7KNI - chains C and E of the 6 polymer chains in the assembly; structure by electron microscopy, 3.91 A resolution.

== Chain C ==
Protein: Spike glycoprotein
Organism: Severe acute respiratory syndrome coronavirus 2
UniProt: P0DTC2 (SPIKE_SARS2); residue numbers follow UniProt; this construct covers 1-1208
Chain sequence (1288 residues; numbered 1 to 1288; the number before each row is that of its first residue):
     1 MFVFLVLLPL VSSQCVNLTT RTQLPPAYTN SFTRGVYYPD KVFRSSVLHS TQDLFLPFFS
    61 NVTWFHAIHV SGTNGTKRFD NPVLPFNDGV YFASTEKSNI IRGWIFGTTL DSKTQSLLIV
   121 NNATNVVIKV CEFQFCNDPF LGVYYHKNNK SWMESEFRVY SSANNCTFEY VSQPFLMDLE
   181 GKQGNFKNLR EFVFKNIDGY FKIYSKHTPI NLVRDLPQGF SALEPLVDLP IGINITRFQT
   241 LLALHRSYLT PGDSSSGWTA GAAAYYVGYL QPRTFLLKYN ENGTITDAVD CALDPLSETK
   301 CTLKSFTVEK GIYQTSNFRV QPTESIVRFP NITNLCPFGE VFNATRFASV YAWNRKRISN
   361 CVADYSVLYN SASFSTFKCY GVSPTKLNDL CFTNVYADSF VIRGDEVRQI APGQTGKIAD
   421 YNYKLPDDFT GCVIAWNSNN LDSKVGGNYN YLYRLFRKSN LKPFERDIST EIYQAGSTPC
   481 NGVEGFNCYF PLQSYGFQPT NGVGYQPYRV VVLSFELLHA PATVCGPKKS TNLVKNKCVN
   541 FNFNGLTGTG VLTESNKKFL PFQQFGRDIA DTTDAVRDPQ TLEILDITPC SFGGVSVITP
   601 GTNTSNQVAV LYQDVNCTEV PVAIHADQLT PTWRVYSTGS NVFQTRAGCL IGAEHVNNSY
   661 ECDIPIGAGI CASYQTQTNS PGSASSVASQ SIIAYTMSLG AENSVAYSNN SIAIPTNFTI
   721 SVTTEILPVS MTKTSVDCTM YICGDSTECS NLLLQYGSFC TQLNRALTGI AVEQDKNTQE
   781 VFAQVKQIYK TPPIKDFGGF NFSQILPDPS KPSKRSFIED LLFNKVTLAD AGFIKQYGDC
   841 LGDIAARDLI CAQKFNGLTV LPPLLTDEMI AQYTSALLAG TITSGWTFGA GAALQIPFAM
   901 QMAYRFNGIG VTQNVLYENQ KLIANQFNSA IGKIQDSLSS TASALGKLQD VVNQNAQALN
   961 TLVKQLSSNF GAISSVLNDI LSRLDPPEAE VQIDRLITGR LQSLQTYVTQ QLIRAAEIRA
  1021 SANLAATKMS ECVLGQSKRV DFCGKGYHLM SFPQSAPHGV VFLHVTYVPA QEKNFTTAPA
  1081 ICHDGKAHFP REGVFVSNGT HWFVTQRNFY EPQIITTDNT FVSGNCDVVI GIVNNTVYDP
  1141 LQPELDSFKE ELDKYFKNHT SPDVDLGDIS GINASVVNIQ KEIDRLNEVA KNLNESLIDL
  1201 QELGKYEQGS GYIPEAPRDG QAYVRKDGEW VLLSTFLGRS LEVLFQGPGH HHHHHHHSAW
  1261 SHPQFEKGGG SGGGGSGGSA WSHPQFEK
Unresolved in the structure: 1-25, 67-78, 142-152, 178-185, 247-260, 627-639, 677-689, 829-851, 1150-1288
Sequence notes: engineered mutation Gly682 (Arg in P0DTC2), Ser683 (Arg in P0DTC2), Ser685 (Arg in P0DTC2), Pro986 (Lys in P0DTC2), Pro987 (Val in P0DTC2); expression tag (1209-1288)
Cystine bridges: Cys131-Cys166, Cys291-Cys301, Cys336-Cys361, Cys379-Cys432, Cys391-Cys525, Cys480-Cys488, Cys538-Cys590, Cys617-Cys649, Cys662-Cys671, Cys738-Cys760, Cys743-Cys749, Cys1032-Cys1043, Cys1082-Cys1126
Glycans and other covalent adducts: N-acetylglucosamine (NAG) linked to Asn61, Asn165, Asn234, Asn282, Asn331, Asn343, Asn603, Asn616, Asn657, Asn709, Asn717, Asn801, Asn1074, Asn1098, Asn1134
Curated features (UniProtKB/Swiss-Prot):
  - region: Asn280 to Cys301 (Putative superantigen), Arg403 to Asp405 (Integrin-binding motif), Asn448 to Phe456 (Immunodominant HLA epitope recognized by the CD8+), Pro681, Ala684 (Putative superantigen), Ser816 to Tyr837 (Fusion peptide 1), Lys835 to Phe855 (Fusion peptide 2), Asp1163 to Glu1202 (Heptad repeat 2)
  - site: Arg815, Ser816 (Cleavage)
  - glycosylation: Asn17 (N-linked (GlcNAc...) (complex) asparagine), Asn61 (N-linked (GlcNAc...) (hybrid) asparagine), Asn74 (N-linked (GlcNAc...) (complex) asparagine), Asn122 (N-linked (GlcNAc...) (hybrid) asparagine), Asn149 (N-linked (GlcNAc...) (complex) asparagine), Asn165 (N-linked (GlcNAc...) (complex) asparagine), Asn234 (N-linked (GlcNAc...) (high mannose) asparagine), Asn282 (N-linked (GlcNAc...) (complex) asparagine), Thr323 (O-linked (GalNAc) threonine), Ser325 (O-linked (HexNAc...) serine), Asn331 (N-linked (GlcNAc...) (complex) asparagine), Asn343 (N-linked (GlcNAc...) (complex) asparagine), Asn603 (N-linked (GlcNAc...) (hybrid) asparagine), Asn616 (N-linked (GlcNAc...) (complex) asparagine), Asn657 (N-linked (GlcNAc...) (complex) asparagine), Thr676 (O-linked (GlcNAc...) threonine), Thr678 (O-linked (GlcNAc...) threonine), Asn709 (N-linked (GlcNAc...) (high mannose) asparagine), Asn717 (N-linked (GlcNAc...) (hybrid) asparagine), Asn801 (N-linked (GlcNAc...) (hybrid) asparagine) and 6 more in UniProt
  - natural variant: Leu5 (L5F: In strain: Iota/B.1.526), Ser13 (S13I: In strain: Epsilon/B.1.427/B.1.429), Leu18 (L18F: In strain: Beta/B.1.351, Gamma/P.1 and 1 more), Thr19 (T19I: In strain: Omicron/BQ.1.1, Omicron/XBB.1.5 and 1 more; T19R: In strain: Delta/B.1.617.2, Omicron/BA.2 and 4 more), Thr20 (T20N: In strain: Gamma/P.1), Leu24 to Ala27 (sequence variant, change not given here; In strain: Omicron/BA.2, Omicron/BA.2.12.1 and 6 more), Pro26 (P26S: In strain: Gamma/P.1), Gln52 (Q52H: In strain: Omicron/EG.5.1), Ala67 (A67V: In strain: Eta/B.1.525, Omicron/BA.1), His69 to Val70 (deletion: In strain: Alpha/B.1.1.7, Eta/B.1.525 and 5 more), Gly75 (G75V: In strain: Lambda/C.37), Thr76 (T76I: In strain: Lambda/C.37), 82 further natural variant entries in UniProt
  - mutagenesis: His69 to Val70 (Increased incorporation of cleaved spike into virions), Asn121 (N121Q: Partial loss of biliverdin affinity), Arg190 (R190K: Partial loss of biliverdin affinity), Asn234 (N234Q: Increased resistance to neutralizing antibodies), Asn331 (N331Q: Reduced viral infectivity), Asn343 (N343Q: Reduced viral infectivity), Leu452 (L452R: Increased resistance to neutralizing antibodies. Decreases HLA binding to NF9 epitope. Increased binding affinity to human ACE2), Tyr453 (Y453F: Decreased HLA binding to NF9 epitope. Increased binding affinity to human ACE2), Ala475 (A475V: Increased resistance to neutralizing antibodies), Val483 (V483A: Increased resistance to neutralizing antibodies), Glu484 (E484D: Increased replication in human TMEM106B overexpressing cells), Phe490 (F490L: Increased resistance to neutralizing antibodies and human covalescent sera neutralization), 12 further mutagenesis entries in UniProt

== Chain E ==
Protein: Angiotensin-converting enzyme 2
Organism: Homo sapiens
Notes: EC 3.4.17.23, 3.4.17.-
UniProt: Q9BYF1 (ACE2_HUMAN); residue numbers follow UniProt; this construct covers 19-615
Chain sequence (597 residues; numbered 19 to 615; the number before each row is that of its first residue):
    19 STIEEQAKTF LDKFNHEAED LFYQSSLASW NYNTNITEEN VQNMNNAGDK WSAFLKEQST
    79 LAQMYPLQEI QNLTVKLQLQ ALQQNGSSVL SEDKSKRLNT ILNTMSTIYS TGKVCNPDNP
   139 QECLLLEPGL NEIMANSLDY NERLWAWESW RSEVGKQLRP LYEEYVVLKN EMARANHYED
   199 YGDYWRGDYE VNGVDGYDYS RGQLIEDVEH TFEEIKPLYE HLHAYVRAKL MNAYPSYISP
   259 IGCLPAHLLG DMWGRFWTNL YSLTVPFGQK PNIDVTDAMV DQAWDAQRIF KEAEKFFVSV
   319 GLPNMTQGFW ENSMLTDPGN VQKAVCHPTA WDLGKGDFRI LMCTKVTMDD FLTAHHEMGH
   379 IQYDMAYAAQ PFLLRNGANE GFHEAVGEIM SLSAATPKHL KSIGLLSPDF QEDNETEINF
   439 LLKQALTIVG TLPFTYMLEK WRWMVFKGEI PKDQWMKKWW EMKREIVGVV EPVPHDETYC
   499 DPASLFHVSN DYSFIRYYTR TLYQFQFQEA LCQAAKHEGP LHKCDISNST EAGQKLFNML
   559 RLGKSEPWTL ALENVVGAKN MNVRPLLNYF EPLFTWLKDQ NKNSFVGWST DWSPYAD
Unresolved in the structure: 615
Cystine bridges: Cys133-Cys141, Cys344-Cys361, Cys530-Cys542
Glycans and other covalent adducts: N-acetylglucosamine (NAG) linked to Asn53, Asn90, Asn103, Asn322, Asn432, Asn546
Curated features (UniProtKB/Swiss-Prot):
  - region (Interaction with SARS-CoV spike glycoprotein): Asp30 to Tyr41, Met82 to Pro84, Lys353 to Arg357
  - active site: Glu375 (Proton acceptor), His505 (Proton donor)
  - binding site (chloride): Arg169, Trp477, Lys481
  - binding site (substrate): Arg273, His345, Pro346, Tyr515
  - binding site (Zn(2+)): His374, His378, Glu402
  - glycosylation (N-linked (GlcNAc...) asparagine): Asn53, Asn90, Asn103, Asn322, Asn432, Asn546
  - mutagenesis: Ser19 (S19P: Increases slightly the interaction with RBD domain of SARS-CoV-2 spike protein), Gln24 to Lys26 (Slightly inhibits interaction with SARS-CoV spike glycoprotein), Gln24 (Q24T: Increases slightly the interaction with RBD domain of SARS-CoV-2 spike protein), Ala25 (A25V: Increases slightly the interaction with RBD domain of SARS-CoV-2 spike protein), Thr27 (T27Y: Increases slightly the interaction with RBD domain of SARS-CoV-2 spike protein. In sACE2.v2.2; increases interaction with RBD domain of SARS-CoV-2 spike protein ...), Leu29 (L29F: Increases slightly the interaction with RBD domain of SARS-CoV-2 spike protein), Lys31 (K31D: Abolishes interaction with SARS-CoV spike glycoprotein; K31Y: Increases slightly the interaction with RBD domain of SARS-CoV-2 spike protein), Asn33 (N33D: Increases slightly the interaction with RBD domain of SARS-CoV-2 spike protein), His34 (H34A: Increases slightly the interaction with RBD domain of SARS-CoV-2 spike protein), Glu37 (E37A: No effect on interaction with SARS-CoV spike glycoprotein), Asp38 (D38A: No effect on interaction with SARS-CoV spike glycoprotein), Leu39 (L39R: Increases slightly the interaction with RBD domain of SARS-CoV-2 spike protein), 48 further mutagenesis entries in UniProt

== Chain C / chain E interface ==
Contacting residue pairs - 14 pairs, chain C then chain E:
  Phe456(C) - Lys31(E)
  Ala475(C) - Thr27(E)
  Tyr489(C) - Lys31(E)
  Gln493(C) - Asp38(E)  hydrogen bond
  Ser494(C) - Asp38(E)
  Gln498(C) - Tyr41(E)
  Gln498(C) - Gln42(E)  hydrogen bond
  Thr500(C) - Leu45(E)
  Thr500(C) - Asn330(E)  hydrogen bond (backbone-side chain)
  Thr500(C) - Asp355(E)
  Thr500(C) - Arg357(E)
  Asn501(C) - Tyr41(E)  hydrogen bond
  Val503(C) - Gln325(E)
  Tyr505(C) - Lys353(E)
Other interface residues (no listed pair), chain C (19 interface residues in all): Lys417, Gly446, Tyr449, Tyr453, Leu455, Phe486, Phe490, Gly496, Gly502
Other interface residues (no listed pair), chain E (19 interface residues in all): Phe28, Asp30, His34, Glu35, Met82, Tyr83, Thr324, Gly354

== In short ==
Chain C and chain E each contribute 19 residues to their interface, with 4 hydrogen bonds. Polar pairs include
Gln493(C)-Asp38(E), Gln498(C)-Gln42(E) and Thr500(C)-Asn330(E). N-acetylglucosamine is covalently linked to
Asn61(C), Asn165(C), Asn234(C), Asn282(C), Asn331(C) and Asn343(C) and 9 more.
Here chain C is Spike glycoprotein (Severe acute respiratory syndrome coronavirus 2) and chain E is
Angiotensin-converting enzyme 2 (Homo sapiens). Entry 7KNI (Cryo-EM structure of Triple ACE2-bound SARS-CoV-2
Trimer Spike at pH 5.5) was determined by electron microscopy, deposited together with 7KMB, 7KMS, 7KMZ, 7KNB,
7KNE and 7KNH.
